4AQY - chains A and L of the 23 polymer chains in the assembly; structure by X-ray diffraction, 3.50 A resolution.

Chain A:
Molecule: 16S ribosomal RNA
Organism: Thermus thermophilus
Sequence (1522 nucleotides; each row starts with the number of its first residue; note: 44 numbers in that range are skipped by the numbering (no residue carries them; nothing is unmodelled there); a row labelled like 189A-189L holds insertion residues (189A, then the next letters in order); numbering starts at 0):
     0 UUUGUUGGAGAGUUUGAUCCUGGCUCAGGGUGAACGCUGGCGGCGUGCCU
    50 AAGACAUGCAAGUCGUGCGGGCCG
    76 CGGGGUUUU
    88 ACUCCG
    96 UGGUCAGCGGCGGACGGGUGAGUAACGCGUGGGU
  129A G
   130 ACCUACCCGGAAGAGGGGGACAACCCGGGGAAACUCGGGCUAAUCCCCCA
   180 UGUGGACCCG
189A-189L CCCCUUGGGGUG
   190 UGUCCAAAGGGCUUU
   216 GCCCGCUUCCGGAUGGGCCCGCGUCCCAUCAGCUAGUUGGUGGGGUAAUG
   266 GCCCACCAAGGCGACGACGGGUAGCCGGUCUGAGAGGAUGGCCGGCCACA
   316 GGGGCACUGAGACACGGGCCCCACUCCUACGGGAGGCAGCAGUUAGGAAU
   366 CUUCCGCAAUGGGCGCAAGCCUGACGGAGCGACGCCGCUUGGAGGAAGAA
   416 GCCCUUCGGGGUGUAAACUCCUGA
   441 ACCCGGGACGAAACCCCC
   460 GA
   470 CGAGGGGA
   479 CUGACGGUACCGGGGUAA
   498 UAGCGCCGGCCAACUCCGUGCCAGCAGCCGCGGUAAUACGGAGGGCGCGA
   548 GCGUUACCCGGAUUCACUGGGCGUAAAGGGCGUGUAGGCGGCCUGGGGCG
   598 UCCCAUGUGAAAGACCACGGCUCAACCGUGGGGGAGCGUGGGAUACGCUC
   648 AGGCUAGACGGUGGGAGAGGGUGGUGGAAUUCCCGGAGUAGCGGUGAAAU
   698 GCGCAGAUACCGGGAGGAACGCCGAUGGCGAAGGCAGCCACCUGGUCCAC
   748 CCGUGACGCUGAGGCGCGAAAGCGUGGGGAGCAAACCGGAUUAGAUACCC
   798 GGGUAGUCCACGCCCUAAACGAUGCGCGCUAGGUCUCUGGGUCU
   848 CCUGGGGGCCGAAGCUAACGCGUUAAGCGCGCCGCCUGGGGAGUACGGCC
   898 GCAAGGCUGAAACUCAAAGGAAUUGACGGGGGCCCGCACAAGCGGUGGAG
   948 CAUGUGGUUUAAUUCGAAGCAACGCGAAGAACCUUACCAGGCCUUGACAU
   998 GCUA
 1001A G
  1002 GGAACCCGGGUGAAAGCCUGGGGUGCCCC
1030A-1030D GCGA
  1031 GGGGAGCCCUAGCACAGGUGCUGCAUGGCCGUCGUCAGCUCGUGCCGUGA
  1081 GGUGUUGGGUUAAGUCCCGCAACGAGCGCAACCCCCGCCGUUAGUUGCCA
  1131 GCGGUUCGGCCGGGCACUCUAACGGGACUGCCCGCG
  1168 AAAGCGGGAGGAAGGAGGGGACGACGUCUGGUCAGCAUGGCCCUUACGGC
  1218 CUGGGCGACACACGUGCUACAAUGCCCACUACAAAGCGAUGCCACCCGGC
  1268 AACGGGGAGCUAAUCGCAAAAAGGUGGGCCCAGUUCGGAUUGGGGUCUGC
  1318 AACCCGACCCCAUGAAGCCGGAAUCGCUAGUAAUCGCGGAUCAGCC
 1363A A
  1364 UGCCGCGGUGAAUACGUUCCCGGGCCUUGUACACACCGCCCGUCACGCCA
  1414 UGGGAGCGGGCUCUACCCGAAGUCGCCGG
1442A-1442B GA
  1443 GCCUA
  1452 C
  1456 GGGCAGGCGCCGAGGGUAGGGCCCGUGACUGGGGCGAAGUCGUAACAAGG
  1506 UAGCUGUACCGGAAGGUGCGGCUGGAUCACCUCCUUUCU
Not modelled in the structure: 0-4, 1534-1540
Bound ions: Mg2+ site 1: U12, C526, A914; Mg2+ site 2: G15, U920; Mg2+ site 3 near G21 (its only coordinating residue here); Mg2+ site 4 near G22 (its only coordinating residue here); Mg2+ site 5: G46, G394; Mg2+ site 6: C48, G115; Mg2+ site 7 near A53 (its only coordinating residue here); Mg2+ site 8 near A59 (its only coordinating residue here); Mg2+ site 9: G61, U62, G105; Mg2+ site 10: A109, A329, G331; Mg2+ site 11: G115, G117; Mg2+ site 12: A116, G117, G289; 112 more Mg2+ sites not listed; 10 more K+ sites not listed
Ligand contacts:
  - apramycin (AM2), molecule 1: G38, C40, G41, G42, A393, G394, C395, G396, A397, C483, G484, U486, A487
  - apramycin (AM2), molecule 2: U244, C245, C893, G894, G1416, G1417, C1478, C1479, G1480, U1481, G1482
  - apramycin (AM2), molecule 3: G664, A665, G666, G667, G668, U669, C732, A733, G734, C735, C806
  - apramycin (AM2), molecule 4: G818, A819, U820, G854, G855, C856, G867, C868, G869, U871, A872
  - apramycin (AM2), molecule 5: G1405, C1407, A1408, C1409, G1410, G1491, A1492, A1493, G1494, U1495, C1496
Reported in the primary citation:
  - binding site for apramycin: A1408, G1491, A1493, G1494, U1495
  - mutagenesis - A1408G, G1491A, G1491C, G1491U: increased growth in response to apramycin

Chain L:
Protein: 30S ribosomal protein S12
Organism: Thermus thermophilus
UniProt: P17293 (RS12_THETH); residues 1-135 here = UniProt positions 1-135
Chain sequence (135 residues; row label = number of the first residue in the row):
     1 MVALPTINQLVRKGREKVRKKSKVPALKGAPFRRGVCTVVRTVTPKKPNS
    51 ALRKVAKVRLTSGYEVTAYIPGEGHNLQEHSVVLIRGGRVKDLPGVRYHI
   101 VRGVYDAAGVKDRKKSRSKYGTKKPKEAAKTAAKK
Not modelled in the structure: 1-4, 130-135
Bound ions: Mg2+: Pro48, Asn49 (shared with C518(A), G529(A) of chain A)
UniProt features mapped onto this chain:
  - natural variant: Arg86 (R86C: In strain: Isolate HG14; R86H: In strain: Isolate HG31)

How chain A and chain L interact:
Contacting residue pairs - 127 pairs, chain A then chain L:
  U24(A) - Lys23(L)  salt bridge to the phosphate
  A32(A) - Pro31(L)  base contact
  A33(A) - Phe32(L)  base contact
  C34(A) - Phe32(L)  sugar contact
  C34(A) - Val101(L)  sugar contact
  G35(A) - Val104(L)  sugar contact
  G35(A) - Ser118(L)  hydrogen bond to the sugar
  G35(A) - Gly121(L)  sugar contact
  C36(A) - Arg117(L)  sugar contact
  C36(A) - Ser118(L)  sugar contact
  C36(A) - Thr122(L)  sugar contact
  C36(A) - Lys123(L)  salt bridge to the phosphate
  C36(A) - Lys124(L)  hydrogen bond to the phosphate
  U37(A) - Lys123(L)  salt bridge to the phosphate
  U37(A) - Lys124(L)  hydrogen bond to the phosphate
  U49(A) - Lys28(L)  hydrogen bond to the sugar
  C241(A) - Arg19(L)  hydrogen bond to the sugar
  G302(A) - Lys17(L)  sugar contact
  G362(A) - Lys28(L)  sugar contact
  G362(A) - Arg33(L)  phosphate contact
  G362(A) - Arg34(L)  salt bridge to the phosphate
  G362(A) - Thr61(L)  phosphate contact
  A363(A) - Lys28(L)  base contact
  A363(A) - Ala30(L)  base contact
  A363(A) - Pro31(L)  base contact
  A363(A) - Phe32(L)  base contact
  A363(A) - Arg33(L)  salt bridge to the phosphate
  A363(A) - Arg34(L)  salt bridge to the phosphate
  A363(A) - Thr61(L)  hydrogen bond to the phosphate
  A363(A) - Leu84(L)  sugar contact
  A364(A) - Lys28(L)  base contact
  G500(A) - Lys124(L)  sugar contact
  C501(A) - Arg117(L)  salt bridge to the phosphate
  C501(A) - Ser118(L)  phosphate contact
  C501(A) - Lys124(L)  salt bridge to the phosphate
  G502(A) - Lys115(L)  phosphate contact
  G502(A) - Ser116(L)  phosphate contact
  G502(A) - Arg117(L)  hydrogen bond to the phosphate
  G502(A) - Ser118(L)  hydrogen bond to the phosphate
  G502(A) - Lys119(L)  hydrogen bond to the phosphate
  C503(A) - Ser116(L)  hydrogen bond to the phosphate
  C503(A) - Lys119(L)  salt bridge to the phosphate
  C518(A) - Ser50(L)  phosphate contact
  C519(A) - Ser50(L)  hydrogen bond to the phosphate
  C519(A) - Ala51(L)  phosphate contact
  A520(A) - Ala51(L)  phosphate contact
  A520(A) - Leu52(L)  hydrogen bond to the phosphate
  A520(A) - Lys54(L)  salt bridge to the phosphate
  A520(A) - Glu73(L)  hydrogen bond to the sugar
  G521(A) - Arg53(L)  hydrogen bond to the base
  G521(A) - Lys54(L)  salt bridge to the phosphate
  G521(A) - Gly72(L)  sugar contact
  G521(A) - Glu73(L)  phosphate contact
  C522(A) - Asn49(L)  base contact
  C522(A) - Arg53(L)  base contact
  C522(A) - Tyr69(L)  hydrogen bond to the phosphate
  C522(A) - Pro71(L)  phosphate contact
  C522(A) - Gly72(L)  hydrogen bond to the phosphate
  C522(A) - Asp92(L)  base contact
  C522(A) - Tyr120(L)  sugar contact
  A523(A) - Arg53(L)  base contact
  A523(A) - Lys91(L)  base contact
  A523(A) - Asp92(L)  base contact
  C525(A) - Arg89(L)  salt bridge to the phosphate
  C526(A) - Lys91(L)  salt bridge to the phosphate
  G527(A) - Asn49(L)  base contact
  C528(A) - Asn49(L)  hydrogen bond to the base
  G529(A) - Asn49(L)  hydrogen bond to the base
  G529(A) - Ser50(L)  hydrogen bond to the base
  C536(A) - Glu73(L)  sugar contact
  G537(A) - Glu73(L)  sugar contact
  G537(A) - Arg113(L)  salt bridge to the phosphate
  G538(A) - Arg113(L)  salt bridge to the phosphate
  G538(A) - Lys114(L)  hydrogen bond to the phosphate
  G538(A) - Lys115(L)  hydrogen bond to the phosphate
  A539(A) - Lys114(L)  salt bridge to the phosphate
  A539(A) - Lys115(L)  phosphate contact
  G550(A) - Lys119(L)  sugar contact
  U551(A) - Arg86(L)  sugar contact
  U552(A) - Pro31(L)  hydrogen bond to the sugar
  U552(A) - Phe32(L)  sugar contact
  U552(A) - Arg86(L)  hydrogen bond to the sugar
  U552(A) - Gly87(L)  phosphate contact
  A553(A) - Gly29(L)  hydrogen bond to the sugar
  A553(A) - Pro31(L)  sugar contact
  C554(A) - Ser22(L)  phosphate contact
  C555(A) - Lys20(L)  phosphate contact
  C556(A) - Lys20(L)  salt bridge to the phosphate
  C562(A) - Arg15(L)  hydrogen bond to the base
  C562(A) - Glu16(L)  hydrogen bond to the sugar
  C562(A) - Val18(L)  base contact
  A563(A) - Arg15(L)  base contact
  C564(A) - Leu10(L)  phosphate contact
  C564(A) - Arg15(L)  salt bridge to the phosphate
  G567(A) - Pro5(L)  base contact
  G567(A) - Arg15(L)  hydrogen bond to the base
  G568(A) - Pro5(L)  base contact
  G585(A) - Asn8(L)  hydrogen bond to the sugar
  C879(A) - Thr6(L)  base contact
  C880(A) - Thr6(L)  hydrogen bond to the phosphate
  C880(A) - Asn8(L)  hydrogen bond to the phosphate
  C880(A) - Gln9(L)  phosphate contact
  C880(A) - Arg12(L)  salt bridge to the phosphate
  G881(A) - Gln9(L)  hydrogen bond to the phosphate
  G881(A) - Arg12(L)  salt bridge to the phosphate
  C882(A) - Pro5(L)  base contact
  C882(A) - Gln9(L)  base contact
  U884(A) - Arg15(L)  hydrogen bond to the base
  A908(A) - Lys21(L)  hydrogen bond to the phosphate
  A909(A) - Lys21(L)  salt bridge to the phosphate
  C910(A) - Pro25(L)  phosphate contact
  C910(A) - Arg97(L)  salt bridge to the phosphate
  U911(A) - Gly95(L)  hydrogen bond to the phosphate
  U911(A) - Arg97(L)  salt bridge to the phosphate
  C912(A) - Lys46(L)  hydrogen bond to the phosphate
  C912(A) - Arg89(L)  salt bridge to the phosphate
  C912(A) - Pro94(L)  phosphate contact
  A913(A) - Lys46(L)  salt bridge to the phosphate
  A913(A) - Lys91(L)  salt bridge to the phosphate
  C1411(A) - Lys57(L)  hydrogen bond to the phosphate
  C1412(A) - Lys57(L)  salt bridge to the phosphate
  C1490(A) - Pro94(L)  sugar contact
  G1491(A) - Thr44(L)  sugar contact
  G1491(A) - Lys46(L)  sugar contact
  A1492(A) - Lys46(L)  phosphate contact
  A1492(A) - Lys47(L)  hydrogen bond to the phosphate
  A1492(A) - Ser50(L)  hydrogen bond to the base
Also at the interface, not in a pair above, chain A (66 interface residues in all): A303, C504, G541, C883, A1413
Also at the interface, not in a pair above, chain L (74 interface residues in all): Ile7, Lys13, Val24, Pro45, Pro48, Glu65, Gly74, Val90, Leu93, Arg102, Gly103, Tyr105, Asp112

Summary:
66 residues of chain A and 74 residues of chain L are in contact; the contacts include 38 hydrogen bonds and
27 salt bridges. Polar pairs include G521(A)-Arg53(L), C528(A)-Asn49(L) and G529(A)-Asn49(L). The paper
reports a binding site for apramycin at A1408(A), G1491(A) and A1493(A) among others; A1408G, G1491A and
G1491C of chain A, among others, increase growth in response to apramycin.
Chain A is 16S ribosomal RNA and chain L is 30S ribosomal protein S12, both from Thermus thermophilus; the
structure, Structure of ribosome-apramycin complexes, was determined by X-ray diffraction.
